Entry 5S5S (X-ray diffraction, 2.36 A resolution); this record covers chains B and E of the 6 polymer chains in the assembly.

== Chain B ==
Molecule: Tubulin beta-2B chain
From: Bos taurus
UniProt: Q6B856 (TBB2B_BOVIN); the author numbering skips numbers that UniProt does not, so the offset changes along the chain: 1-42 = UniProt 1-42; 45-360 = UniProt 43-358; 369-455 = UniProt 359-445
Amino-acid sequence (445 residues; numbered 1 to 455; 10 numbers in that range are skipped by the numbering (no residue carries them; nothing is unmodelled there); the number before each row is that of its first residue):
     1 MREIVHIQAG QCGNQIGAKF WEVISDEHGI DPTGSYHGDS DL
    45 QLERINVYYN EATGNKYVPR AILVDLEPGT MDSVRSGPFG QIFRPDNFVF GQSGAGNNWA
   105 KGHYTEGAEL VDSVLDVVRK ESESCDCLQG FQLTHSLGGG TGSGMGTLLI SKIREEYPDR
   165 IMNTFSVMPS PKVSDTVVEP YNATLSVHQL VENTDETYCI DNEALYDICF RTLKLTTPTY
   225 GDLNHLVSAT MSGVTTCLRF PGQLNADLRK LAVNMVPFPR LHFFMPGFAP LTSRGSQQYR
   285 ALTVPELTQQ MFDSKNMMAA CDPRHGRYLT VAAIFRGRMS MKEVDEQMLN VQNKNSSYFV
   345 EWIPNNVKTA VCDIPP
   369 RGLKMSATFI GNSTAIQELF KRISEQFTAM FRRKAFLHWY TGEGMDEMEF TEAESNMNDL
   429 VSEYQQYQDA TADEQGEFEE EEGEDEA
Not modelled in the structure: 277-280, 438-455
Ion coordination: Mg2+: Gln11 (together with GDP); Ca2+: Glu113 (shared with 1 residue of chain C)
Residues lining bound ligands:
  - GDP (guanosine-5'-diphosphate): Gly10, Gln11, Cys12, Gln15, Ile16, Asp69, Ala99, Asn101, Ser140, Gly142, Gly143, Gly144, Thr145, Gly146, Ser147, Val171, Pro173, Val177, Asp179, Glu183, Asn206, Leu209, Tyr224, Leu227, Asn228
  - VWA ((1S)-1-(4-fluorophenyl)-N-methylethan-1-amine): Val177, Ser178, Asp179, Tyr210, Pro222, Thr223, Tyr224, Leu227

== Chain E ==
Molecule: Stathmin-4
From: Rattus norvegicus
UniProt: P63043 (STMN4_RAT); residues 5-145 here correspond to UniProt positions 49-189 (UniProt number = residue number + 44)
Amino-acid sequence (143 residues; each row starts with the number of its first residue):
     3 MADMEVIELN KCTSGQSFEV ILKPPSFDGV PEFNASLPRR RDPSLEEIQK KLEAAEERRK
    63 YQEAELLKHL AEKREHEREV IQKAIEENNN FIKMAKEKLA QKMESNKENR EAHLAAMLER
   123 LQEKDKHAEE VRKNKELKEE ASR
Not modelled in the structure: 3-5, 29-43, 144-145
Differences from the reference sequence: initiating methionine (3); expression tag (4)

== Interface between chain B and chain E ==
Pairs across the interface (25):
  His107(B) - Lys75(E)  hydrogen bond
  Tyr108(B) - His78(E)
  Tyr108(B) - Glu79(E)
  Tyr108(B) - Val82(E)  hydrophobic
  Tyr108(B) - Ile83(E)
  Leu152(B) - Glu79(E)
  Ser155(B) - Leu72(E)
  Ser155(B) - Lys75(E)
  Ser155(B) - Arg76(E)  hydrogen bond
  Lys156(B) - Arg76(E)
  Lys156(B) - Glu79(E)  salt bridge
  Arg158(B) - Leu68(E)
  Glu159(B) - Leu72(E)
  Glu159(B) - Arg76(E)  salt bridge
  Pro162(B) - Glu65(E)
  Gln193(B) - Lys75(E)
  Glu196(B) - His71(E)  salt bridge
  Thr409(B) - Glu89(E)
  Glu411(B) - Val82(E)
  Glu411(B) - Ala86(E)
  Gly412(B) - Val82(E)
  Gly412(B) - Lys85(E)
  Gly412(B) - Ala86(E)
  Met413(B) - Val82(E)
  Glu417(B) - His78(E)  salt bridge
Interface residues without a listed pair, chain B (17 interface residues in all): Thr109, Gly410
Interface residues without a listed pair, chain E (14 interface residues in all): Leu69

== Summary ==
17 residues of chain B face 14 of chain E across their interface, with 2 hydrogen bonds and 4 salt bridges.
Among the polar pairs are Lys156(B)-Glu79(E), Glu159(B)-Arg76(E) and Glu196(B)-His71(E). Chain B binds GDP and
compound VWA.
Chain B is Tubulin beta-2B chain (Bos taurus) and chain E is Stathmin-4 (Rattus norvegicus); the structure,
Tubulin-Z166605480-complex, was determined by X-ray diffraction together with 5S4L, 5S4M, 5S4N, 5S4O, 5S4P,
5S4Q and 52 further entries from the same study.
